Entry 6Y20 (X-ray diffraction, 1.85 A resolution); this record covers chains B and D of the 4 polymer chains in the assembly.

[Chain B]
Name: Protein scalloped
Organism: Drosophila melanogaster
Reference sequence: P30052 (SCAL_DROME); numbering as in UniProt (aligned over 222-440)
Sequence (219 residues; each row starts with the number of its first residue):
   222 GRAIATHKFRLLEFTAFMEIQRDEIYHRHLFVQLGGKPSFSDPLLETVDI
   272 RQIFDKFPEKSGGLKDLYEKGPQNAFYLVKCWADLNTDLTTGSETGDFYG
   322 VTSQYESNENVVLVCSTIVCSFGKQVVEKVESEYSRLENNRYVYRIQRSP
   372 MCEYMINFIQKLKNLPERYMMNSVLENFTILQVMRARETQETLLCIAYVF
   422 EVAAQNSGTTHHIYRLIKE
Unresolved in the structure: 222, 257-259, 311-317

[Chain D]
Name: Protein vestigial
Reference sequence: Q26366 (VG_DROME); numbering as in UniProt (aligned over 298-337)
Sequence (42 residues; each row starts with the number of its first residue):
   297 XTASQVDEHFSRALNYNNKDSKESSSPMSNRNFPPSFWNSNX
Unresolved in the structure: 316-320
Construct notes: acetylation (297); amidation (338)
Modified residues: ACE (acetyl group) at position 297; NH2 (amino group) at position 338

[How chain B and chain D interact]
Residue-residue contacts (56; chain B residue first):
  Glu267(B) - Pro330(D)
  Glu267(B) - Ser332(D)  hydrogen bond
  Thr268(B) - Pro330(D)
  Val269(B) - Phe329(D)  hydrophobic
  Val269(B) - Pro330(D)
  Gln273(B) - Arg327(D)  hydrogen bond (backbone-side chain)
  Gln273(B) - Asn328(D)  hydrogen bond (side chain-backbone)
  Ile274(B) - Phe329(D)  hydrophobic
  Asp276(B) - Ser321(D)
  Asp276(B) - Arg327(D)  salt bridge
  Lys277(B) - Met324(D)
  Lys277(B) - Arg327(D)
  Lys301(B) - Phe333(D)  hydrogen bond (side chain-backbone)
  Lys301(B) - Trp334(D)
  Trp303(B) - Ser332(D)
  Trp303(B) - Phe333(D)
  Trp303(B) - Asn335(D)
  Trp303(B) - Ser336(D)
  Ser342(B) - His305(D)  hydrogen bond
  Phe343(B) - His305(D)
  Phe343(B) - Arg308(D)
  Phe343(B) - Ala309(D)
  Val347(B) - Gln301(D)
  Glu374(B) - ACE_297(D)
  Tyr375(B) - ACE_297(D)
  Tyr375(B) - Val302(D)
  Asn378(B) - ACE_297(D)  hydrogen bond (side chain-backbone)
  Asn378(B) - Val302(D)
  Phe379(B) - Val302(D)
  Phe379(B) - His305(D)
  Phe379(B) - Phe306(D)  hydrophobic
  Lys382(B) - Val302(D)
  Lys382(B) - Asp303(D)  salt bridge
  Lys382(B) - Phe306(D)
  Leu383(B) - Phe306(D)
  Leu386(B) - Phe306(D)  hydrophobic
  Met391(B) - Leu310(D)  hydrophobic
  Met391(B) - Tyr312(D)
  Ser394(B) - Ala309(D)
  Val395(B) - His305(D)  hydrogen bond (backbone-side chain)
  Val395(B) - Phe306(D)  hydrophobic
  Val395(B) - Ala309(D)  hydrophobic
  Val395(B) - Leu310(D)  hydrophobic
  Glu397(B) - Pro323(D)
  Glu397(B) - Met324(D)  hydrogen bond (side chain-backbone)
  Asn398(B) - His305(D)
  Val420(B) - Phe333(D)  hydrophobic
  Glu422(B) - Trp334(D)
  Thr431(B) - Ser336(D)
  His433(B) - Ser332(D)  hydrogen bond (side chain-backbone)
  His433(B) - Asn335(D)  hydrogen bond (side chain-backbone)
  His433(B) - Ser336(D)  hydrogen bond (side chain-backbone)
  His433(B) - NH2_338(D)
  Tyr435(B) - Pro330(D)  hydrophobic
  Tyr435(B) - Ser332(D)  hydrogen bond
  Tyr435(B) - Phe333(D)  hydrogen bond (side chain-backbone)
Interface residues without a listed pair, chain B (31 interface residues in all): Leu299, Phe399
Interface residues without a listed pair, chain D (26 interface residues in all): Thr298, Ala299, Asn337

[Overview]
31 residues of chain B face 26 of chain D across their interface, with 13 hydrogen bonds and 2 salt bridges.
Among the polar pairs are Asp276(B)-Arg327(D), Lys382(B)-Asp303(D) and Glu267(B)-Ser332(D).
Chain B is Protein scalloped (Drosophila melanogaster) and chain D is Protein vestigial; the structure,
Crystal structure of Protein Scalloped (222-440) bound to Protein Vestigial (298-337), was determined by X-ray
diffraction.
